PDB entry 7NZ4 | electron microscopy, 13.00 A resolution (very low resolution: no residue pairs are listed; an interface is given only as per-side residue counts) | chains B1 and D1 of the 14 polymer chains in the assembly

== Chain B1 ==
Name: Chromosome partition protein MukB
Source organism: Photorhabdus thracensis
Reference sequence: A0A0F7LRY2 (A0A0F7LRY2_9GAMM); residue numbers follow UniProt; this construct covers 1-1482
Sequence (1482 residues; numbered 1 to 1482; the number before each row is that of its first residue):
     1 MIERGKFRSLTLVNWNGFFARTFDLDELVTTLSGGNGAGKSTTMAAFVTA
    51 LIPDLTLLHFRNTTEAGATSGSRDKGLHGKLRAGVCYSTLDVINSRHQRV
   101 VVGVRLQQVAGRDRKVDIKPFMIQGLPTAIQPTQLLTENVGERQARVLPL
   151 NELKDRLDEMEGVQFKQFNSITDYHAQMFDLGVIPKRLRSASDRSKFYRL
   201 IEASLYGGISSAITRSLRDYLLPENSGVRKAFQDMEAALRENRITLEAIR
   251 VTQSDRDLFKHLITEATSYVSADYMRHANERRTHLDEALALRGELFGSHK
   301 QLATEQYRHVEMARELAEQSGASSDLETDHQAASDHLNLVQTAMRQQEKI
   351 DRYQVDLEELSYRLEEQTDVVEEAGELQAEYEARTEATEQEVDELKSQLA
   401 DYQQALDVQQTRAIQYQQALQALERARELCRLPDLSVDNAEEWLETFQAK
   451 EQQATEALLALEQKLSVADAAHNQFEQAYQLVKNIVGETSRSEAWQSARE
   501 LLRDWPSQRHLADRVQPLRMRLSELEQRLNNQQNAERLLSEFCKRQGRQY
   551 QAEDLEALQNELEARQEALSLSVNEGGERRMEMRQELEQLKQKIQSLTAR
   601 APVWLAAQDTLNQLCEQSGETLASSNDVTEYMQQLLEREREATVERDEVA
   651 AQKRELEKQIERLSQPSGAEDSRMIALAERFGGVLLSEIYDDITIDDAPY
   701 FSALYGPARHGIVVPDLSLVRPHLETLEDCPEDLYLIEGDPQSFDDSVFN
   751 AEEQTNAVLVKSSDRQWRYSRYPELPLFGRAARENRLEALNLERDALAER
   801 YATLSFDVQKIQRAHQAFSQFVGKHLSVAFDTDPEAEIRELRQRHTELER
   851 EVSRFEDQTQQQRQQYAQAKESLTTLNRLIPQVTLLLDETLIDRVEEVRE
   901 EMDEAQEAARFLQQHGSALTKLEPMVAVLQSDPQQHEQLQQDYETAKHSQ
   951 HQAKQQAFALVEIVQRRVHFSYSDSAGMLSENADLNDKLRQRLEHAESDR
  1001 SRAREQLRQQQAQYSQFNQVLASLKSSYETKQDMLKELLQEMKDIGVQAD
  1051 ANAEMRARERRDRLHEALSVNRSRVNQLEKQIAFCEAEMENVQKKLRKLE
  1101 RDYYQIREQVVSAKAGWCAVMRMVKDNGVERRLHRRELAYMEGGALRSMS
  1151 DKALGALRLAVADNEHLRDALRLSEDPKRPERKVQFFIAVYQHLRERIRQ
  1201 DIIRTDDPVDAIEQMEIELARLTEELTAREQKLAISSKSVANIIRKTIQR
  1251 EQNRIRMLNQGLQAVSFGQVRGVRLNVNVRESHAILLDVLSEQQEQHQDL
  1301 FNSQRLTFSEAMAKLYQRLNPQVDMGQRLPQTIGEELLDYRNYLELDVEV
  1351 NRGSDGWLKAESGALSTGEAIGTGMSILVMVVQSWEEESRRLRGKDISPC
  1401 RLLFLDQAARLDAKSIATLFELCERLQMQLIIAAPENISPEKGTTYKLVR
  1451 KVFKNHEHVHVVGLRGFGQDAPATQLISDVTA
Disordered / not traced: 1, 1469-1482
Sequence notes: engineered mutation Gln1407 (Glu in A0A0F7LRY2)
Ligand contacts: 4'-phosphopantetheine (PNS): Arg839, Gln843, Thr846
Reported in the primary citation:
  - mutagenesis - E1407Q: decreased catalytic activity (citing earlier work)
  - mutagenesis - S1366R, D1406A: abolished growth

== Chain D1 ==
Name: Chromosome partition protein MukF
Source organism: Photorhabdus thracensis
Reference sequence: A0A0F7LMQ4 (A0A0F7LMQ4_9GAMM); numbering as in UniProt (aligned over 1-440)
Sequence (440 residues; each row starts with the number of its first residue):
     1 MSEYSQTVPELVSWARKNDFSISLPVERLAFLMAIAVLNSERLDGEMSEG
    51 ELIDAFREVCKGFEQTAESVAVRANNAINDMVRQKLLNRFTSELADGNAI
   101 YRLTPLGISISDYYIRQREFSTLRLSMQLSIVANELHRAAEAAEEGGDEF
   151 HWHRNVFAPLKYSVAEIFDSIDMSQRLMDEQQNFVKEDIAALLNQDWQAA
   201 IANCEQLLSETSGTLRELQDTLEAAGDKLQANLLRIQDANMGSGGSELVD
   251 KLVFDLQSKLDRIISWGQQAIDLWIGYDRHVHKFIRTAIDMDKNRIFSQR
   301 LRQSVQHYFDNPWTLTVANAERLLDMRDEELALRNEEVTGELPLELEYEE
   351 FSEINDQLAAMIEKALLVYQQEQRPLDLGAVLRDYLAQHPLPRHFDVARI
   401 LVDQAVRLGVAEADFSGLPAEWLAINDYGAKVQAHVIDTY
Disordered / not traced: 1-9

== Interface between chain B1 and chain D1 ==
At this resolution (13 A) residue pairs are not listed: 6 residues of chain B1 and 8 of chain D1 lie at the interface.

== In short ==
Chain B1 and chain D1 form an interface of 6 and 8 residues respectively. Bound to chain B1:
4'-phosphopantetheine. From the paper: S1366R and D1406A of chain B1 abolish growth; E1407Q of chain B1
reduces catalytic activity.
Chain B1 is Chromosome partition protein MukB and chain D1 is Chromosome partition protein MukF, both from
Photorhabdus thracensis; the structure, Cryo-EM structure of the MukBEF dimer, was determined by electron
microscopy together with 7NYW, 7NYX, 7NYY, 7NYZ, 7NZ0, 7NZ2 and 7NZ3 from the same study.
